2NTZ - chains W and B of the 6 polymer chains in the assembly; structure by X-ray diffraction, 3.35 A resolution.

[Chain W]
Molecule: 16-nt DNA strand
Sequence (16 nucleotides; numbered 2 to 17; the number before each row is that of its first residue):
     2 TCGTGGCGAT TTCACG

[Chain B]
Protein: ParB
From: Enterobacteria phage P1
UniProtKB: Q38420 (Q38420_BPP1); numbering as in UniProt (aligned over 142-333)
Amino-acid sequence (192 residues; row label = number of the first residue in the row):
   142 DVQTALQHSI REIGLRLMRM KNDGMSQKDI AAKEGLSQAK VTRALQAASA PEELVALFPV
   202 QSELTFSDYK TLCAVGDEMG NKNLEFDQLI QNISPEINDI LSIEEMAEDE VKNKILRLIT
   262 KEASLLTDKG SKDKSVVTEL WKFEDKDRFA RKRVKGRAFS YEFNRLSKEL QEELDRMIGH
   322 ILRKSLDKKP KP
Unresolved in the structure: 142-149, 270-274, 327-333
Sequence notes: modified residue (159, 161, 166, 220, 247, 318)
Modified / non-standard residues: Mse159, Mse161, Mse166, Mse220, Mse247, Mse318 (selenomethionine; parent Met)

[Chain W / chain B interface]
Residue-residue contacts (10; chain W residue first):
  DG4(W) - Lys309(B)  salt bridge to the phosphate
  DT5(W) - Ser308(B)  phosphate contact
  DT5(W) - Lys309(B)  hydrogen bond to the phosphate
  DG6(W) - Arg289(B)  salt bridge to the phosphate
  DG7(W) - Asp286(B)  phosphate contact
  DG7(W) - Arg306(B)  hydrogen bond to the base
  DC8(W) - Lys287(B)  base contact
  DC8(W) - Asp288(B)  hydrogen bond to the base
  DG9(W) - Lys287(B)  hydrogen bond to the base
  DC16(W) - Lys262(B)  phosphate contact
Other interface residues (no listed pair), chain W (8 interface residues in all): DA10
Other interface residues (no listed pair), chain B (9 interface residues in all): Leu307

[Summary]
The interface between chain W and chain B involves 8 residues on one side and 9 on the other, with 4 hydrogen
bonds and 2 salt bridges. Among the polar pairs are DG7(W)-Arg306(B), DC8(W)-Asp288(B) and DG9(W)-Lys287(B).
Here chain W is a 16-nt DNA strand and chain B is ParB (Enterobacteria phage P1). Entry 2NTZ (Structure of a
ParB-DNA complex reveals a double B-box interaction) was determined by X-ray diffraction.
